2HKF - chains H and P of the 3 polymer chains in the assembly; structure by X-ray diffraction, 2.01 A resolution.

== Chain H ==
Name: Immunoglobulin Heavy chain Fab fragment
From: Mus musculus
Notes: antibody fragment or engineered binder
Amino-acid sequence (218 residues; each row starts with the number of its first residue):
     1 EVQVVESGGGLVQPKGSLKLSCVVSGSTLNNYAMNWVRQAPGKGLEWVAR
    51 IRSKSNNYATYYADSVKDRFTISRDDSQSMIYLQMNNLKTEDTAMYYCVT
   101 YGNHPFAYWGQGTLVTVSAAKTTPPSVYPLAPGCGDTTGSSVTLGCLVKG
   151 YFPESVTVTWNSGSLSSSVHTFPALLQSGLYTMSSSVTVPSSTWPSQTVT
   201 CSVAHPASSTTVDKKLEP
Disordered / not traced: 135-137, 162-166
Disulfide bonds: Cys22-Cys98, Cys146-Cys201

== Chain P ==
Name: Carbonic anhydrase 9
Notes: EC 4.2.1.1
Reference sequence: Q16790 (CAH9_HUMAN); residues 1-9 here correspond to UniProt positions 83-91 (UniProt number = residue number + 82)
Amino-acid sequence (9 residues; each row starts with the number of its first residue):
     1 LPGEEDLPG

== Interface between chain H and chain P ==
Pairs across the interface (27):
  Val2(H) with Leu1(P)
  Ser27(H) with Leu1(P); Pro2(P)
  Thr28(H) with Leu1(P), hydrogen bond (backbone-backbone)
  Asn31(H) with Gly3(P); Glu4(P); Glu5(P)
  Tyr32(H) with Pro2(P), hydrophobic; Gly3(P)
  Ala33(H) with Glu5(P)
  Arg50(H) with Glu5(P), salt bridge; Leu7(P)
  Arg52(H) with Glu5(P), salt bridge; Leu7(P), hydrogen bond (side chain-backbone); Pro8(P), hydrogen bond (side chain-backbone); Gly9(P), hydrogen bond (side chain-backbone)
  Tyr101(H) with Glu5(P); Leu7(P)
  Gly102(H) with Pro2(P); Gly3(P); Glu4(P); Glu5(P); Asp6(P), hydrogen bond (backbone-backbone)
  Asn103(H) with Pro2(P), hydrogen bond (backbone-backbone); Gly3(P); Glu4(P), hydrogen bond (side chain-backbone); Asp6(P)
Also at the interface, not in a pair above, chain H (15 interface residues in all): Gly26, Asn56, Thr100, Tyr108

== In short ==
The interface between chain H and chain P involves 15 residues on one side and 9 on the other; the contacts
include 7 hydrogen bonds and 2 salt bridges. Polar pairs include Arg50(H)-Glu5(P), Arg52(H)-Glu5(P) and
Arg52(H)-Leu7(P).
Here chain H is Immunoglobulin Heavy chain Fab fragment (Mus musculus) and chain P is Carbonic anhydrase 9.
Entry 2HKF (Crystal structure of the Complex Fab M75- Peptide) was determined by X-ray diffraction together
with 2HKH from the same study.
